4BOI - chains C and D of the 5 polymer chains in the assembly; structure by electron microscopy, 41.00 A resolution (very low resolution: no residue pairs are listed; an interface is given only as per-side residue counts).

[Chain C]
Name: Acetylcholine receptor delta subunit
From: Torpedo marmorata
UniProtKB: Q6S3H8 (Q6S3H8_TORMA); residues -20 to 501 here correspond to UniProt positions 1-522 (UniProt number = residue number + 21)
Sequence (522 residues; row label = number of the first residue in the row; numbers below 1 keep their minus sign (Met-20 is residue -20)):
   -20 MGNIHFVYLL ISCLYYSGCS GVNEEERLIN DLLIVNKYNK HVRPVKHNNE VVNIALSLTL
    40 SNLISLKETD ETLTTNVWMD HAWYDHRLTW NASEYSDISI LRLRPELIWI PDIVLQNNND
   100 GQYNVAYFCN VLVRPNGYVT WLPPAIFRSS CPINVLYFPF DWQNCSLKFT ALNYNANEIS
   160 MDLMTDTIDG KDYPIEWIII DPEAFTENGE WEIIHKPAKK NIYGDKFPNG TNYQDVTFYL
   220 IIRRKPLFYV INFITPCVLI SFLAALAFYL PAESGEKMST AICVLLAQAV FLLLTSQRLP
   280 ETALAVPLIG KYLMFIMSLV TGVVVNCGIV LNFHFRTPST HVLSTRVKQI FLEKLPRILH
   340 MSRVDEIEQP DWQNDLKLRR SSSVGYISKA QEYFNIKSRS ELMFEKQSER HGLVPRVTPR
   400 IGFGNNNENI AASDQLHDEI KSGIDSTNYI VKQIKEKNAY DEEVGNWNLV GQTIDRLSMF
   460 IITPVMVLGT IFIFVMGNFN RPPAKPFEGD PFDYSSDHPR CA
Disordered / not traced: -20 to 0, 163-177, 321-420, 486-501
Disulfide bonds: Cys130-Cys144

[Chain D]
Name: Acetylcholine receptor subunit alpha
From: Torpedo marmorata
UniProtKB: P02711 (ACHA_TORMA); residues -23 to 437 here correspond to UniProt positions 1-461 (UniProt number = residue number + 24)
Sequence (461 residues; numbered -23 to 437; the number before each row is that of its first residue; numbers below 1 keep their minus sign (Met-23 is residue -23)):
   -23 MILCSYWHVG LVLLLFSCCG LVLGSEHETR LVANLLENYN KVIRPVEHHT HFVDITVGLQ
    37 LIQLINVDEV NQIVETNVRL RQQWIDVRLR WNPADYGGIK KIRLPSDDVW LPDLVLYNNA
    97 DGDFAIVHMT KLLLDYTGKI MWTPPAIFKS YCEIIVTHFP FDQQNCTMKL GIWTYDGTKV
   157 SISPESDRPD LSTFMESGEW VMKDYRGWKH WVYYTCCPDT PYLDITYHFI MQRIPLYFVV
   217 NVIIPCLLFS FLTVLVFYLP TDSGEKMTLS ISVLLSLTVF LLVIVELIPS TSSAVPLIGK
   277 YMLFTMIFVI SSIIVTVVVI NTHHRSPSTH TMPQWVRKIF INTIPNVMFF STMKRASKEK
   337 QENKIFADDI DISDISGKQV TGEVIFQTPL IKNPDVKSAI EGVKYIAEHM KSDEESSNAA
   397 EEWKYVAMVI DHILLCVFML ICIIGTVSVF AGRLIELSQE G
Disordered / not traced: -23 to 0, 307-373
Disulfide bonds: Cys128-Cys142, Cys192-Cys193
UniProt features mapped onto this chain:
  - glycosylation: Asn141 (N-linked (GlcNAc...) asparagine)

[Chain C / chain D interface]
At this resolution (41 A) residue pairs are not listed: 31 residues of chain C and 29 of chain D lie at the interface.

[Summary]
Chain C and chain D form an interface of 31 and 29 residues respectively.
Chain C is Acetylcholine receptor delta subunit and chain D is Acetylcholine receptor subunit alpha, both from
Torpedo marmorata; the structure, The structure and super-organization of acetylcholine receptor-rapsyn
complexes class A, was determined by electron microscopy (same publication as 4BOG, 4BON, 4BOO, 4BOR and
4BOT).
